Entry 4D07 (X-ray diffraction, 1.85 A resolution); this record covers chains A and B.

Chain A:
Name: Dynein light chain 2, cytoplasmic
From: Homo sapiens
UniProtKB: Q96FJ2 (DYL2_HUMAN); numbering as in UniProt (aligned over 1-89)
Sequence (92 residues; each row starts with the number of its first residue; numbers below 1 keep their minus sign (Gly-2 is residue -2)):
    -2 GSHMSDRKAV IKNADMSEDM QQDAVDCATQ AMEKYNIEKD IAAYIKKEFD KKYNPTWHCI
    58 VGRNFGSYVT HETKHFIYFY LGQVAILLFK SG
Construct notes: expression tag (-2 to 0)
Ion coordination: Co2+: His0, Glu30
UniProt features mapped onto this chain:
  - site: Tyr41 (Interaction with myosin V motor complex)
Reported in the primary citation:
  - Co2+ coordination: Gly-2, Ser-1, His0

Chain B:
Name: Myosin va variant
UniProtKB: Q59FF5 (Q59FF5_HUMAN); residues -4 to 18 here correspond to UniProt positions 856-878 (UniProt number = residue number + 860)
Sequence (27 residues; each row starts with the number of its first residue; numbers below 1 keep their minus sign (Gly-8 is residue -8)):
    -8 GSHMSQKEAI QPKDDKNTMT DSTILLE
Unresolved in the structure: -8 to 1, 14-18
Construct notes: expression tag (-8 to -5)

Chain A / chain B interface:
Contacting residue pairs (31; chain A residue first):
  Lys9(A) - Asp12(B)  salt bridge
  Asn10(A) - Lys7(B)
  Arg60(A) - Thr11(B)
  Asn61(A) - Thr11(B)
  Phe62(A) - Met10(B)
  Phe62(A) - Thr11(B)  hydrogen bond (backbone-side chain)
  Gly63(A) - Thr9(B)
  Gly63(A) - Met10(B)
  Ser64(A) - Lys7(B)
  Ser64(A) - Asn8(B)  hydrogen bond (backbone-side chain)
  Ser64(A) - Thr9(B)  hydrogen bond
  Tyr65(A) - Gln2(B)
  Tyr65(A) - Pro3(B)
  Tyr65(A) - Asp6(B)  hydrogen bond
  Tyr65(A) - Lys7(B)
  Tyr65(A) - Asn8(B)
  Val66(A) - Asp6(B)
  Val66(A) - Lys7(B)  hydrogen bond (backbone-backbone)
  Thr67(A) - Asp5(B)
  Thr67(A) - Asp6(B)  hydrogen bond
  His68(A) - Asp5(B)  hydrogen bond (backbone-backbone)
  His68(A) - Lys7(B)  hydrogen bond
  Thr70(A) - Asp5(B)  hydrogen bond
  Phe73(A) - Lys7(B)
  Phe73(A) - Thr9(B)
  Tyr75(A) - Thr9(B)
  Tyr75(A) - Met10(B)  hydrogen bond (side chain-backbone)
  Tyr75(A) - Thr11(B)  hydrogen bond (side chain-backbone)
  Tyr77(A) - Thr11(B)
  Tyr77(A) - Asp12(B)  hydrogen bond (side chain-backbone)
  Ala82(A) - Thr11(B)
Also at the interface, not in a pair above, chain A (19 interface residues in all): Asp12, Gly59, Leu84
Also at the interface, not in a pair above, chain B (11 interface residues in all): Lys4
The authors on this interface:
  - interface residues, chain A: Lys9(A), Phe62(A), Ser64(A), Tyr65(A), Val66(A), Thr67(A), His68(A), Thr70(A), Phe73(A), Tyr75(A), Tyr77(A), Leu84(A)

Summary:
19 residues of chain A and 11 residues of chain B are in contact, with 12 hydrogen bonds and 1 salt bridge.
Among the polar pairs are Lys9(A)-Asp12(B), Phe62(A)-Thr11(B) and Ser64(A)-Asn8(B). His0(A) and Glu30(A) form
the Co2+ site. The paper reports interface residues Lys9(A), Phe62(A) and Ser64(A) among others; Co2+
coordination by Gly-2(A), Ser-1(A) and His0(A).
Here chain A is Dynein light chain 2, cytoplasmic (Homo sapiens) and chain B is Myosin va variant. Entry 4D07
(DYNLL2 dynein light chain binds to an extended, unstructured linear motif of myosin 5a tail) was determined
by X-ray diffraction.
